Entry 2VVW (X-ray diffraction, 1.90 A resolution); this record covers chains A and B.

Chain A (and B):
Protein: Protein A52
Organism: Vaccinia virus
Notes: chain B of this document is another copy of the same molecule, construct and numbering; everything in this record applies to it too
Reference sequence: Q01220 (VA52_VACCV); residues 37-190 here = UniProt positions 37-190
Chain sequence (162 residues; each row starts with the number of its first residue):
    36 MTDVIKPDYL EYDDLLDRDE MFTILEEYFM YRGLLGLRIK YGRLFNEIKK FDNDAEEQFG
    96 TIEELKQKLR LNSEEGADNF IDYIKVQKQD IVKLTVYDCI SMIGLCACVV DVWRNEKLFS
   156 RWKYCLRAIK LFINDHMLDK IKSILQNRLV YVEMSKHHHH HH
Unresolved in the structure: 36-39, 190-197

Interface between chain A and chain B:
Residue-residue contacts (24; chain A residue first):
  Ile40(A) - Arg162(B)
  Asp43(A) - Ser155(B)
  Asp43(A) - Lys158(B)  salt bridge
  Glu62(A) - Lys158(B)  salt bridge
  Met65(A) - Met65(B)  hydrophobic
  Met65(A) - Trp157(B)  hydrophobic
  Tyr66(A) - Leu69(B)  hydrophobic
  Tyr66(A) - Ser155(B)
  Tyr66(A) - Trp157(B)  hydrogen bond
  Leu69(A) - Tyr66(B)  hydrophobic
  Leu69(A) - Leu69(B)  hydrophobic
  Leu69(A) - Leu70(B)
  Leu70(A) - Leu69(B)
  Leu70(A) - Phe154(B)  hydrophobic
  Ile74(A) - Phe154(B)  hydrophobic
  Phe154(A) - Leu70(B)  hydrophobic
  Phe154(A) - Ile74(B)  hydrophobic
  Ser155(A) - Asp43(B)
  Ser155(A) - Tyr66(B)
  Trp157(A) - Met65(B)  hydrophobic
  Trp157(A) - Tyr66(B)  hydrogen bond
  Lys158(A) - Asp43(B)  salt bridge
  Lys158(A) - Glu62(B)  salt bridge
  Arg162(A) - Ile40(B)
Other interface residues (no listed pair), chain A (15 interface residues in all): Pro42, Leu45
Other interface residues (no listed pair), chain B (15 interface residues in all): Pro42, Leu45

In short:
Chain A and chain B each contribute 15 residues to their interface, with 2 hydrogen bonds and 4 salt bridges.
Among the polar pairs are Asp43(A)-Lys158(B), Glu62(A)-Lys158(B) and Tyr66(A)-Trp157(B).
Both chains are Protein A52 (Vaccinia virus). Entry 2VVW (Structure of Vaccinia virus protein A52) was
determined by X-ray diffraction, deposited together with 2VVX and 2VVY.
